Entry 1FO4 (X-ray diffraction, 2.10 A resolution); this record covers chains A and B.

[Chain A (and B)]
Name: Xanthine dehydrogenase
From: Bos taurus
Notes: EC 1.1.1.204; chain B of this document is another copy of the same molecule, construct and numbering; everything in this record applies to it too
UniProt: P80457 (XDH_BOVIN); residue numbers follow UniProt; this construct covers 1-1332
Chain sequence (1332 residues; numbered 1 to 1332; the number before each row is that of its first residue):
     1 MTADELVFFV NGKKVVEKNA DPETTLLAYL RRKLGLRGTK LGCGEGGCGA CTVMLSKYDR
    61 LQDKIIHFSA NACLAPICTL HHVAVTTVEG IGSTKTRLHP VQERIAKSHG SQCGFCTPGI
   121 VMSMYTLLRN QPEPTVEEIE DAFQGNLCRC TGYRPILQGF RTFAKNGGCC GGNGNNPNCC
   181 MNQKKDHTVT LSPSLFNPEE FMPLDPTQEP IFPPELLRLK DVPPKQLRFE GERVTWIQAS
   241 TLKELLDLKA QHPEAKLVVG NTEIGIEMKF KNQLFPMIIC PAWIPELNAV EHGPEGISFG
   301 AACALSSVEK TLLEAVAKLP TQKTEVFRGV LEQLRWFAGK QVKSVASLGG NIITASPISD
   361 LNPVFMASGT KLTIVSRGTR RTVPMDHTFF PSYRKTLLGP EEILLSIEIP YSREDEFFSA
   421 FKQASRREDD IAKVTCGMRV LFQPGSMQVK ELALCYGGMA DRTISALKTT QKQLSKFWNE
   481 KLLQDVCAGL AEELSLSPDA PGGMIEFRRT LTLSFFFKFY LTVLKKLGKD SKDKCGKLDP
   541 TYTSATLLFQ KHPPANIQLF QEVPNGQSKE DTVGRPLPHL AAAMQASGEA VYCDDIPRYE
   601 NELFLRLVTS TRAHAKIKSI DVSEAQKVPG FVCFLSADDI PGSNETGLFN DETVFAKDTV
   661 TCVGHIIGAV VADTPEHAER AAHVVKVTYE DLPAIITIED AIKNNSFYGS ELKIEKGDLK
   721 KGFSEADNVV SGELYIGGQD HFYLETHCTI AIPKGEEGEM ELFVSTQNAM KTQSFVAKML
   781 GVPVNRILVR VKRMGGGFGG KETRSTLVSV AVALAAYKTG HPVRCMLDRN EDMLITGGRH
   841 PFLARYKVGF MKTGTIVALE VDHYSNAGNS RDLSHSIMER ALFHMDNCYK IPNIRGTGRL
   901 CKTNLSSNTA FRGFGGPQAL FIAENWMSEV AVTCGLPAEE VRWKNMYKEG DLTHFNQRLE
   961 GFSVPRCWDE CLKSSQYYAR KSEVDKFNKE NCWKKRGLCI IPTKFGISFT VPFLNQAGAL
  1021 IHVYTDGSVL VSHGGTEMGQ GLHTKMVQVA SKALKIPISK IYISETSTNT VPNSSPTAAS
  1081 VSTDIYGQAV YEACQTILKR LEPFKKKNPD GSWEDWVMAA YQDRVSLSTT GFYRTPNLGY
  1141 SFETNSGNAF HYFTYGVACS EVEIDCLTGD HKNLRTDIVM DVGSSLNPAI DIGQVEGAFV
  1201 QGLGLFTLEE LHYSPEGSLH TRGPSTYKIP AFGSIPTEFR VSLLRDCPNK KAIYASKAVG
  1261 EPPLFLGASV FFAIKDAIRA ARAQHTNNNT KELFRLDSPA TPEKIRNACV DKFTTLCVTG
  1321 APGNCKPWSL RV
Unresolved in the structure: 1-2, 166-191, 532-536 (chain B: 1-2, 166-191, 529-536)
Curated features (UniProtKB/Swiss-Prot):
  - active site: E1261 (Proton acceptor)
  - binding site ([2Fe-2S] cluster): C43, C48, C51, C73, C113, C116, C148, C150
  - binding site (FAD): L257 to I264, F337, S347 to N351, D360, L404, K422
  - binding site (Mo-molybdopterin): Q767, F798, R912, A1079
  - binding site (substrate): E802, R880, F914, T1010
  - mutagenesis: R335 (R335A: Promotes conversion to the oxidase form that utilizes molecular oxygen as electron acceptor. Interferes with normal conversion to the dehydrogenase form by reducing agents), W336 (W336A: Promotes conversion to the oxidase form that utilizes molecular oxygen as electron acceptor. Interferes with normal conversion to the dehydrogenase form by reducing agents), R427 (R427Q: Promotes conversion to the oxidase form that utilizes molecular oxygen as electron acceptor. Interferes with normal conversion to the dehydrogenase form by reducing agents)
Metal / ion sites: 2Fe-2S cluster Fe site 1: C43, C48, C51, C73; 2Fe-2S cluster Fe site 2: C113, C116, C148, C150; Ca2+: A867, S870, R871, S874, S907, N908
Residues lining bound ligands:
  - FAD (flavin-adenine dinucleotide): E45, G46, G47, L74, K256, L257, V258, V259, G260, N261, T262, E263, I264, I266, A301, L305, W336, F337, A338, V342, V345, A346, S347, G349, G350, N351, I353, T354, I358, S359, D360, L398, I403, L404, K422, D429, D430
  - 2Fe-2S cluster (FES), molecule 1: K40, L41, G42, C43, G44, E45, G46, G47, C48, G49, A50, C51, N71, C73
  - 2Fe-2S cluster (FES), molecule 2: S111, Q112, C113, G114, F115, C116, C148, R149, C150, T151, L744
  - MTE (phosphonic acidmono-(2-amino-5,6-dimercapto-4-oxo-3,7,8a,9,10,10a-hexahydro-4H-8-oxa-1,3,9,10-tetraaza-anthracen-7-ylmethyl)ester): Q112, C113, C150, G796, G797, F798, G799, R912, M1038, G1039, Q1040, L1042, T1077, A1078, A1079, S1080, V1081, S1082, T1083, Q1194, G1260, E1261
  - 2-hydroxybenzoic acid (SAL): E802, L873, S876, R880, F914, S1008, F1009, T1010, V1011, L1014, A1078, A1079
What the authors report for this chain:
  - binding site for 2-hydroxybenzoic acid: R880, F914, F1009, T1010, E1261
  - 2Fe-2S cluster coordination: C43, C48, C51, C73, C113, C116, C148, C150
  - binding site for MTE: C150
  - binding site for flavin-adenine dinucleotide: E45, G46, T262, F337, D429
  - conformationally variable residues (loop rearrangement, order/disorder transition): L219, F337, Q423 to K433, K529 to E570
  - contacts within the chain: R427-F549

[Chain A / chain B interface]
Pairs across the interface (128):
  R37(A) - E600(B)  salt bridge
  K95(A) - G755(B)
  M584(A) - E756(B)
  M584(A) - E757(B)
  E589(A) - G755(B)
  E589(A) - E756(B)
  A590(A) - E756(B)
  V591(A) - K754(B)
  V591(A) - E756(B)  hydrogen bond (backbone-side chain)
  P597(A) - Y599(B)
  P597(A) - N601(B)
  R598(A) - Y599(B)
  R598(A) - E600(B)  salt bridge
  Y599(A) - P597(B)
  Y599(A) - R598(B)
  Y599(A) - Y599(B)  hydrogen bond
  Y599(A) - E600(B)
  E600(A) - R37(B)  salt bridge
  E600(A) - R598(B)  salt bridge
  E600(A) - Y599(B)
  E600(A) - E600(B)
  N601(A) - P597(B)
  K754(A) - V591(B)
  G755(A) - E589(B)
  E756(A) - M584(B)
  E756(A) - E589(B)
  E756(A) - A590(B)
  E756(A) - V591(B)  hydrogen bond (side chain-backbone)
  E756(A) - K792(B)
  E756(A) - R793(B)  salt bridge
  E756(A) - Y1062(B)
  E757(A) - M584(B)
  E757(A) - Y1062(B)
  E759(A) - K792(B)  salt bridge
  E759(A) - Y1062(B)  hydrogen bond
  E759(A) - S1064(B)  hydrogen bond
  E761(A) - R790(B)  salt bridge
  M770(A) - T1025(B)
  M770(A) - Y1121(B)
  Q773(A) - Y1024(B)
  P783(A) - D1026(B)
  P783(A) - S1028(B)
  V784(A) - Y1024(B)  hydrophobic
  V784(A) - D1026(B)  hydrogen bond (backbone-side chain)
  V784(A) - S1028(B)  hydrogen bond (backbone-side chain)
  N785(A) - Y1024(B)
  N785(A) - S1028(B)  hydrogen bond (backbone-side chain)
  N785(A) - V1029(B)  hydrogen bond (side chain-backbone)
  N785(A) - L1030(B)
  N785(A) - K1060(B)
  N785(A) - Y1062(B)
  R786(A) - Y1062(B)
  R790(A) - E761(B)  salt bridge
  R790(A) - R790(B)
  K792(A) - E756(B)
  K792(A) - E759(B)  salt bridge
  R793(A) - E756(B)  salt bridge
  P1012(A) - R1124(B)  hydrogen bond (backbone-side chain)
  F1013(A) - Y1121(B)  hydrophobic
  F1013(A) - Q1122(B)
  F1013(A) - R1124(B)
  N1015(A) - R1124(B)  hydrogen bond (backbone-side chain)
  Q1016(A) - Y1121(B)  hydrogen bond (side chain-backbone)
  Q1016(A) - R1124(B)
  L1020(A) - L1020(B)  hydrophobic
  H1022(A) - N1069(B)  hydrogen bond (side chain-backbone)
  H1022(A) - T1070(B)
  H1022(A) - P1072(B)
  V1023(A) - N1073(B)  hydrogen bond (backbone-side chain)
  Y1024(A) - Q773(B)
  Y1024(A) - V784(B)  hydrophobic
  Y1024(A) - N785(B)
  Y1024(A) - T1068(B)  hydrogen bond (side chain-backbone)
  Y1024(A) - N1069(B)
  Y1024(A) - P1072(B)  hydrophobic
  Y1024(A) - N1073(B)
  T1025(A) - M770(B)
  T1025(A) - N1073(B)  hydrogen bond (backbone-side chain)
  D1026(A) - P783(B)
  D1026(A) - V784(B)  hydrogen bond (side chain-backbone)
  S1028(A) - P783(B)
  S1028(A) - V784(B)  hydrogen bond (side chain-backbone)
  S1028(A) - N785(B)  hydrogen bond (side chain-backbone)
  V1029(A) - N785(B)  hydrogen bond (backbone-side chain)
  L1030(A) - N785(B)
  L1030(A) - N1069(B)
  K1060(A) - N785(B)
  Y1062(A) - E757(B)
  Y1062(A) - E759(B)  hydrogen bond
  Y1062(A) - N785(B)
  Y1062(A) - R786(B)
  S1064(A) - E759(B)  hydrogen bond
  T1068(A) - Y1024(B)  hydrogen bond (backbone-side chain)
  N1069(A) - H1022(B)  hydrogen bond (backbone-side chain)
  N1069(A) - Y1024(B)
  N1069(A) - T1070(B)
  T1070(A) - H1022(B)
  T1070(A) - N1069(B)
  P1072(A) - H1022(B)
  P1072(A) - Y1024(B)  hydrophobic
  P1072(A) - S1128(B)
  N1073(A) - V1023(B)  hydrogen bond (side chain-backbone)
  N1073(A) - Y1024(B)
  N1073(A) - T1025(B)  hydrogen bond (side chain-backbone)
  N1073(A) - Y1121(B)
  N1073(A) - L1127(B)
  Y1121(A) - M770(B)
  Y1121(A) - F1013(B)  hydrophobic
  Y1121(A) - Q1016(B)  hydrogen bond (backbone-side chain)
  Y1121(A) - N1073(B)
  Q1122(A) - F1013(B)
  D1123(A) - R1134(B)
  R1124(A) - P1012(B)  hydrogen bond (side chain-backbone)
  R1124(A) - F1013(B)
  R1124(A) - N1015(B)  hydrogen bond (side chain-backbone)
  R1124(A) - Q1016(B)
  R1124(A) - F1132(B)
  R1124(A) - R1134(B)
  R1124(A) - T1135(B)  hydrogen bond (side chain-backbone)
  S1126(A) - F1132(B)
  L1127(A) - N1073(B)
  S1128(A) - P1072(B)
  S1128(A) - T1130(B)
  F1132(A) - R1124(B)
  F1132(A) - S1126(B)
  R1134(A) - D1123(B)  hydrogen bond (side chain-backbone)
  R1134(A) - R1124(B)
  T1135(A) - R1124(B)  hydrogen bond (backbone-side chain)
Other interface residues (no listed pair), chain A (65 interface residues in all): R32, L580, L788, L1014, I1061, V1125, T1129, T1130
Other interface residues (no listed pair), chain B (64 interface residues in all): K95, L788, L1014, I1061, V1071, V1125, T1129

[Summary]
65 residues of chain A and 64 residues of chain B are in contact; the contacts include 32 hydrogen bonds and
10 salt bridges. Polar pairs include R37(A)-E600(B), R598(A)-E600(B) and E756(A)-R793(B). The paper reports a
binding site for 2-hydroxybenzoic acid at R880(A), F914(A) and F1009(A) among others; a binding site for
flavin-adenine dinucleotide at E45(A), G46(A) and T262(A) among others.
Chain A and chain B are both Xanthine dehydrogenase (Bos taurus); the structure, Crystal structure of xanthine
dehydrogenase isolated from bovine milk, was determined by X-ray diffraction, deposited together with 1FIQ.
